PDB entry 8TYC | electron microscopy, 3.30 A resolution | chains C and c of the 8 polymer chains in the assembly

Chain C:
Name: Glycoprotein G1
Organism: Lassa virus
Reference sequence: P08669 (GLYC_LASSJ); residue numbers follow UniProt; this construct covers 1-259
Amino-acid sequence (259 residues; each row starts with the number of its first residue):
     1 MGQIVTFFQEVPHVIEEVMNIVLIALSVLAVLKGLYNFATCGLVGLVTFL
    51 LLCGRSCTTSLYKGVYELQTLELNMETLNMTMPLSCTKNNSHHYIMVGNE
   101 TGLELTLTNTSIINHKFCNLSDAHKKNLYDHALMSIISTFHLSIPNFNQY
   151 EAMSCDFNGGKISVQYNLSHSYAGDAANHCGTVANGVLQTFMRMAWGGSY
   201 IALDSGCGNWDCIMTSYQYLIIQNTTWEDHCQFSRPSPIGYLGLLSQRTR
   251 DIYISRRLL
Not modelled in the structure: 1-59, 173-178
Differences from the reference sequence: conflict Cys207 (Arg in P08669)
Cystine bridges: Cys86-Cys231, Cys118-Cys155, Cys180-Cys212
Glycans and other covalent adducts: glycan linked to Asn79, Asn109; N-acetylglucosamine (NAG) linked to Asn89, Asn99, Asn119, Asn167, Asn224
Swiss-Prot annotation at these positions:
  - binding site (Zn(2+)): Cys57
  - site: Lys33 (Important for GP-C-mediated membrane fusion), Thr58, Thr59 (Cleavage), Leu259 (Cleavage)
  - lipidation: Gly2 (N-myristoyl glycine)
  - glycosylation (N-linked (GlcNAc...) asparagine): Asn79, Asn89, Asn99, Asn109, Asn119, Asn167, Asn224

Chain c:
Name: Glycoprotein G2, 2-dehydro-3-deoxyphosphogluconate aldolase/4-hydroxy-2-oxoglutarate aldolase fusion protein
Organism: Lassa virus
Reference sequence: chimeric construct of P08669, Q9WXS1: residues 260-423 from P08669 (GLYC_LASSJ) positions 260-423 (same numbers); residues 450-653 from Q9WXS1 positions 2-205 (UniProt number = residue number - 448)
Amino-acid sequence (406 residues; numbered 260 to 665; the number before each row is that of its first residue):
   260 GTFTWTLSDSEGKDTPGGYCLTRWMLIEAELKCFGNTAVAKCNEKHDEEF
   310 CDMLRLFDFNKQAIQRLKAPAQMSIQLINKAVNALINDQLIMKNHLRDIM
   360 CIPYCNYSKYWYLNHTTTGRTSLPKCWLVSNGSYLNETHFSDDIEQQADN
   410 MITEMLQKEYMERQGGSGGSGGSGGSGGSEKAAKAEEAARKMEELFKKHK
   460 IVAVLRANSVEEAIEKAVAVFAGGVHLIEITFTVPDADTVIKALSVLKEK
   510 GAIIGAGTVTSVEQCRKAVESGAEFIVSPHLDEEISQFCKEKGVFYMPGV
   560 MTPTELVKAMKLGHDILKLFPGEVVGPEFVKAMKGPFPNVKFVPTGGVDL
   610 DNVCEWFDAGVLAVGVGDALVEGDPDEVREKAKEFVEKIRGCTEGSLEWS
   660 HPQFEK
Not modelled in the structure: 421-665
Differences from the reference sequence: conflict Pro329 (Glu in P08669), Cys360 (Gly in P08669), Ile473 (Lys25 in Q9WXS1), Val477 (Leu29 in Q9WXS1), Ala481 (Glu33 in Q9WXS1), Ala502 (Glu54 in Q9WXS1), Val505 (Phe57 in Q9WXS1), Asp574 (Thr126 in Q9WXS1), Glu587 (Gln139 in Q9WXS1), Asp608 (Asn160 in Q9WXS1), Asp617 (Lys169 in Q9WXS1), Asp627 (Ser179 in Q9WXS1), Glu631 (Lys183 in Q9WXS1), Asp633 (Thr185 in Q9WXS1), Glu643 (Ala195 in Q9WXS1); linker (424-449); expression tag (654-665)
Cystine bridges: Cys279-Cys292, Cys301-Cys310, Cys364-Cys385
Glycans and other covalent adducts: glycan linked to Asn365; N-acetylglucosamine (NAG) linked to Asn373, Asn390, Asn395
Swiss-Prot annotation at these positions:
  - glycosylation (N-linked (GlcNAc...) asparagine): Asn365, Asn373, Asn390, Asn395
From the paper describing this entry:
  - post-translational modification sites: Asn373, Asn395

Interface between chain C and chain c:
Cross-chain cystine bridges: Cys207(C)-Cys360(c)
Residue-residue contacts (105; chain C residue first):
  Ser60(C) - Glu396(c)  hydrogen bond (backbone-side chain)
  Tyr62(C) - Glu396(c)  hydrogen bond
  Tyr62(C) - Ile403(c)
  Tyr62(C) - Glu404(c)
  Lys63(C) - Glu404(c)  salt bridge
  Lys63(C) - Ala407(c)
  Lys63(C) - Asp408(c)  salt bridge
  Lys63(C) - Ile411(c)
  Val65(C) - Asn373(c)
  Val65(C) - His374(c)
  Val65(C) - Thr375(c)  hydrogen bond (backbone-backbone)
  Tyr66(C) - Leu372(c)  hydrophobic
  Tyr66(C) - Asn373(c)
  Tyr66(C) - His374(c)
  Tyr66(C) - Ala407(c)
  Tyr66(C) - Met410(c)
  Tyr66(C) - Ile411(c)
  Tyr66(C) - Met414(c)
  Glu67(C) - Tyr371(c)
  Glu67(C) - Leu372(c)
  Glu67(C) - Asn373(c)  hydrogen bond (backbone-backbone)
  Leu68(C) - Trp370(c)  hydrophobic
  Leu68(C) - Tyr371(c)
  Leu68(C) - Glu396(c)
  Leu68(C) - Ile403(c)  hydrophobic
  Gln69(C) - Trp370(c)
  Gln69(C) - Tyr371(c)  hydrogen bond
  Gln69(C) - Asn373(c)  hydrogen bond
  Thr70(C) - Lys368(c)
  Thr70(C) - Tyr369(c)
  Thr70(C) - Trp386(c)
  Leu71(C) - Phe293(c)  hydrophobic
  Leu71(C) - Phe309(c)  hydrophobic
  Leu71(C) - Lys368(c)
  Leu71(C) - Tyr369(c)  hydrogen bond (backbone-backbone)
  Leu71(C) - Tyr371(c)  hydrophobic
  Leu71(C) - Pro383(c)  hydrophobic
  Glu72(C) - Leu285(c)
  Glu72(C) - Ile286(c)  hydrogen bond (backbone-backbone)
  Glu72(C) - Ser367(c)
  Leu73(C) - Leu280(c)  hydrophobic
  Leu73(C) - Met284(c)
  Leu73(C) - Met312(c)  hydrophobic
  Leu73(C) - Phe316(c)  hydrophobic
  Leu73(C) - Ser367(c)  hydrogen bond (backbone-backbone)
  Leu73(C) - Tyr369(c)  hydrophobic
  Asn74(C) - Trp283(c)
  Asn74(C) - Met284(c)  hydrogen bond (backbone-backbone)
  Asn74(C) - Leu285(c)
  Asn74(C) - Ile286(c)
  Asn74(C) - Phe316(c)
  Met75(C) - Met312(c)  hydrophobic
  Met75(C) - Phe316(c)  hydrophobic
  Met75(C) - Tyr366(c)
  Met75(C) - Ser367(c)
  Thr77(C) - Trp283(c)
  Thr77(C) - Phe316(c)
  Thr77(C) - Asn319(c)  hydrogen bond (backbone-side chain)
  Leu78(C) - Phe316(c)  hydrophobic
  Leu78(C) - Asn319(c)
  Asn79(C) - Met332(c)
  Met80(C) - Asn319(c)
  Met80(C) - Ile323(c)  hydrophobic
  Met80(C) - Met332(c)
  Thr81(C) - Phe318(c)
  Thr81(C) - Asn319(c)  hydrogen bond
  Thr81(C) - Met332(c)
  Thr81(C) - Ile337(c)
  Met82(C) - Met332(c)
  Met82(C) - Ile337(c)  hydrophobic
  Pro83(C) - Ile334(c)
  Val97(C) - Met332(c)  hydrophobic
  Gly98(C) - Met332(c)
  Ala132(C) - Met332(c)
  Ala132(C) - Ile334(c)
  Ile136(C) - Ile334(c)  hydrophobic
  Arg193(C) - Met351(c)
  Arg193(C) - His354(c)
  Trp196(C) - Asn353(c)
  Trp196(C) - His354(c)
  Trp196(C) - Tyr363(c)  hydrophobic
  Trp196(C) - Cys364(c)
  Trp196(C) - Asn365(c)
  Tyr200(C) - Gly391(c)
  Cys207(C) - Asp357(c)  hydrogen bond (side chain-backbone)
  Cys207(C) - Ile358(c)  hydrogen bond (side chain-backbone)
  Cys207(C) - Cys360(c)  disulfide
  Gly208(C) - Ile358(c)  hydrogen bond (backbone-backbone)
  Gly208(C) - Cys360(c)  hydrogen bond (backbone-side chain)
  Trp210(C) - His354(c)
  Trp210(C) - Ile358(c)  hydrophobic
  Arg235(C) - Ile286(c)
  Ile239(C) - Ile350(c)  hydrophobic
  Ile239(C) - Tyr366(c)  hydrophobic
  Tyr241(C) - Ile334(c)
  Tyr241(C) - Asn338(c)  hydrogen bond
  Leu242(C) - Leu315(c)  hydrophobic
  Leu242(C) - Ile337(c)  hydrophobic
  Leu242(C) - Val341(c)  hydrophobic
  Leu242(C) - Ile345(c)  hydrophobic
  Gly243(C) - Ile350(c)
  Leu245(C) - Asn338(c)
  Ser246(C) - Asp347(c)  hydrogen bond
  Gln247(C) - Gln348(c)
  Gln247(C) - Met351(c)
Other interface residues (no listed pair), chain C (43 interface residues in all): Leu61, Ser135, Asn209, Pro238
Other interface residues (no listed pair), chain c (56 interface residues in all): Lys291, Ala322, Ser333, Met359

Overview:
The interface between chain C and chain c involves 43 residues on one side and 56 on the other, with 1
disulfide bond, 18 hydrogen bonds and 2 salt bridges. Polar pairs include Lys63(C)-Glu404(c),
Lys63(C)-Asp408(c) and Ser60(C)-Glu396(c). N-acetylglucosamine is covalently linked to Asn89(C), Asn99(C),
Asn119(C), Asn167(C) and Asn224(C). The paper reports modification sites Asn373(c) and Asn395(c).
Here chain C is Glycoprotein G1 and chain c is Glycoprotein G2, 2-dehydro-3-deoxyphosphogluconate
aldolase/4-hydroxy-2-oxoglutarate aldolase fusion protein, both from Lassa virus. Entry 8TYC (Lassa GPC
(strain Josiah) bound to rabbit polyclonal base-targeting antibody Base-1) was determined by electron
microscopy together with 8TYE, 8VCV, 8VE8, 9CJ7, 9CJ8, 9CK7 and 9CK8 from the same study.
